8DBV - chains C and F of the 22 polymer chains in the assembly; structure by electron microscopy, 3.70 A resolution.

Chain C:
Name: ATP synthase subunit alpha
From: Escherichia coli
Notes: EC 7.1.2.2
UniProt: A0A7U9G3U3 (A0A7U9G3U3_ECOLX); numbering as in UniProt (aligned over 1-513)
Sequence (513 residues; each row starts with the number of its first residue):
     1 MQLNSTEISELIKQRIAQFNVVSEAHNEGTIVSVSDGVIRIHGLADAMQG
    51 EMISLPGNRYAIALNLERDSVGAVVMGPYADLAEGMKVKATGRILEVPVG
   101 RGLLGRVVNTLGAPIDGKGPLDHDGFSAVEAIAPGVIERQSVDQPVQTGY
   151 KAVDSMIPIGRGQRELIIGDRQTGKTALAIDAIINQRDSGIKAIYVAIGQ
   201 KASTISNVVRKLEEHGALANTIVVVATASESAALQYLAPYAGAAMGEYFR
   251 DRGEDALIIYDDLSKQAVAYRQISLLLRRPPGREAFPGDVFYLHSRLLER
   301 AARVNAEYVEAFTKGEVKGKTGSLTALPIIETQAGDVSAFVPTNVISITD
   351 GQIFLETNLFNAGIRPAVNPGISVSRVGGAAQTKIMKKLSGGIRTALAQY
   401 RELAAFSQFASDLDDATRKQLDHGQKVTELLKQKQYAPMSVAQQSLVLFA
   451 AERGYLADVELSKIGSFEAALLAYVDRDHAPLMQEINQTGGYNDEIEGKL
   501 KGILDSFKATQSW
Disordered / not traced: 1, 512-513
Differences from the reference sequence: conflict A47 (Cys in A0A7U9G3U3), A90 (Cys in A0A7U9G3U3), A193 (Cys in A0A7U9G3U3), A243 (Cys in A0A7U9G3U3)
Ion coordination: Mg2+: T176 (together with ATP)
Ligand contacts:
  - ATP, molecule 1: Y150, D170, R171, Q172, T173, G174, K175, T176, A177, Q200, D261, E331, F360, R365, P366, Q433, K434, Q435
  - ATP, molecule 2: I346, S347, V374, S375, R376

Chain F:
Name: ATP synthase subunit beta
From: Escherichia coli
Notes: EC 7.1.2.2
UniProt: A0A192CEZ8 (A0A192CEZ8_ECOLX); residues 0-459 here correspond to UniProt positions 1-460 (UniProt number = residue number + 1)
Sequence (460 residues; numbered 0 to 459; the number before each row is that of its first residue; numbering starts at 0):
     0 MATGKIVQVIGAVVDVEFPQDAVPRVYDALEVQNGNERLVLEVQQQLGGG
    50 IVRTIAMGSSDGLRRGLDVKDLEHPIEVPVGKATLGRIMNVLGEPVDMKG
   100 EIGEEERWAIHRAAPSYEELSNSQELLETGIKVIDLMAPFAKGGKVGLFG
   150 GAGVGKTVNMMELIRNIAIEHSGYSVFAGVGERTREGNDFYHEMTDSNVI
   200 DKVSLVYGQMNEPPGNRLRVALTGLTMAEKFRDEGRDVLLFVDNIYRYTL
   250 AGTEVSALLGRMPSAVGYQPTLAEEMGVLQERITSTKTGSITSVQAVYVP
   300 ADDLTDPSPATTFAHLDATVVLSRQIASLGIYPAVDPLDSTSRQLDPLVV
   350 GQEHYDTARGVQSILQRYQELKDIIAILGMDELSEEDKLVVARARKIQRF
   400 LSQPFFVAEVFTGSPGKYVSLKDTIRGFKGIMEGEYDHLPEQAFYMVGSI
   450 EEAVEKAKKL
Disordered / not traced: 0-1
Differences from the reference sequence: conflict A137 (Cys138 in A0A192CEZ8)
Ion coordination: Mg2+: T156 (together with ATP)
Ligand contacts:
  - ATP, molecule 1: G150, A151, G152, V153, G154, K155, T156, V157, N158, E181, R182, E185, Y297, Y331, F404, A407, F410
  - ATP, molecule 2: S341, R342, D345, Y354, R358

Chain C / chain F interface:
Contacting residue pairs - 71 pairs, chain C then chain F:
  G43(C) - R64(F)  hydrogen bond (backbone-side chain)
  L44(C) - R64(F)  hydrogen bond (backbone-side chain)
  A45(C) - R64(F)
  D46(C) - R63(F)  salt bridge
  A47(C) - R63(F)
  M48(C) - G61(F)
  M48(C) - L62(F)
  M48(C) - R63(F)
  Q49(C) - V8(F)
  Q49(C) - G10(F)  hydrogen bond (side chain-backbone)
  Q49(C) - D60(F)
  Q49(C) - G61(F)  hydrogen bond (backbone-backbone)
  Q49(C) - L62(F)  hydrogen bond (backbone-backbone)
  L66(C) - Q7(F)
  L66(C) - V8(F)  hydrogen bond (backbone-backbone)
  L66(C) - I9(F)
  L66(C) - L62(F)
  E67(C) - V6(F)
  E67(C) - R64(F)  hydrogen bond (backbone-side chain)
  R68(C) - V6(F)
  R68(C) - Q7(F)
  D69(C) - R64(F)
  S70(C) - R64(F)  hydrogen bond (backbone-side chain)
  V71(C) - R64(F)
  I94(C) - G61(F)
  E130(C) - D60(F)
  I132(C) - N210(F)
  A133(C) - N210(F)
  V136(C) - G186(F)
  V136(C) - N187(F)
  I137(C) - V95(F)
  I137(C) - Y190(F)  hydrophobic
  R139(C) - T183(F)  hydrogen bond
  R139(C) - N187(F)
  S141(C) - D188(F)
  R283(C) - A300(F)
  R283(C) - D302(F)  salt bridge
  R283(C) - D305(F)  salt bridge
  G288(C) - E253(F)
  D289(C) - E253(F)
  F291(C) - R246(F)
  F291(C) - L249(F)  hydrophobic
  Y292(C) - E211(F)
  Y292(C) - P212(F)
  Y292(C) - R216(F)
  S295(C) - M209(F)  hydrogen bond (side chain-backbone)
  E299(C) - R182(F)
  E299(C) - T183(F)  hydrogen bond (side chain-backbone)
  E299(C) - M209(F)
  E299(C) - N210(F)
  V337(C) - R323(F)
  S338(C) - A300(F)
  S338(C) - D301(F)  hydrogen bond
  T343(C) - A151(F)
  T343(C) - Y297(F)
  N344(C) - Y297(F)
  I346(C) - A151(F)  hydrophobic
  S347(C) - R182(F)  hydrogen bond (backbone-side chain)
  S347(C) - R246(F)  hydrogen bond
  I348(C) - R182(F)  hydrogen bond (backbone-side chain)
  I348(C) - M209(F)  hydrophobic
  T349(C) - R182(F)  hydrogen bond (backbone-side chain)
  D350(C) - R182(F)
  D350(C) - R184(F)  salt bridge
  R376(C) - G152(F)
  R376(C) - R182(F)
  R376(C) - F410(F)
  Q399(C) - L328(F)  hydrogen bond (side chain-backbone)
  Q399(C) - Y444(F)
  F406(C) - R394(F)
  F409(C) - M379(F)
Other interface residues (no listed pair), chain C (48 interface residues in all): L64, N65, Q140, R164, P280, P281, G282
Other interface residues (no listed pair), chain F (55 interface residues in all): E16, I50, S58, S59, I87, D96, M97, E181, Y206, P213, A256, P262, V265, G266, G329, G378

Summary:
48 residues of chain C face 55 of chain F across their interface; the contacts include 17 hydrogen bonds and 4
salt bridges. Among the polar pairs are D46(C)-R63(F), R283(C)-D302(F) and R283(C)-D305(F). One ATP molecule
is bound between chain C and chain F.
Here chain C is ATP synthase subunit alpha and chain F is ATP synthase subunit beta, both from Escherichia
coli. Entry 8DBV (E. coli ATP synthase imaged in 10mM MgATP State3 "down) was determined by electron
microscopy (same publication as 8DBP, 8DBQ, 8DBR, 8DBS, 8DBT, 8DBU and 8DBW).
